4NTX - chains B and C of the 3 polymer chains in the assembly; structure by X-ray diffraction, 2.27 A resolution.

[Chain B]
Molecule: Neurotoxin MitTx-alpha
Organism: Micrurus tener tener
UniProt: G9I929 (IVBMA_MICTN); residues 1-60 here correspond to UniProt positions 25-84 (UniProt number = residue number + 24)
Sequence (60 residues; row label = number of the first residue in the row):
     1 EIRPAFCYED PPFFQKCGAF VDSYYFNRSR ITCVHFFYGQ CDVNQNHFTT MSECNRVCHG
Modified / non-standard residues: Glu1 (pyroglutamic acid; PCA)
Cystine bridges: Cys7-Cys58, Cys17-Cys41, Cys33-Cys54

[Chain C]
Molecule: Basic phospholipase A2 homolog Tx-beta
Organism: Micrurus tener tener
UniProt: G9I930 (PA2HB_MICTN); residues 1-119 here correspond to UniProt positions 31-149 (UniProt number = residue number + 30)
Sequence (119 residues; row label = number of the first residue in the row):
     1 NLNQFRLMIK CTNDRVWADF VDYGCYCVAR DSNTPVDDLD RCCQAQKQCY DEAVKVHGCK
    61 PLVMFYSFEC RYLASDLDCS GNNTKCRNFV CNCDRTATLC ILTATYNRNN HKIDPSRCQ
Disordered / not traced: 119
Cystine bridges: Cys11-Cys70, Cys25-Cys118, Cys27-Cys43, Cys42-Cys100, Cys49-Cys93, Cys59-Cys86, Cys79-Cys91
Bound ions: Na+ near Phe68 (its only coordinating residue here)
Small-molecule neighbours: amiloride (AMR; 3,5-diamino-N-(aminoiminomethyl)-6-chloropyrazinecarboxamide): Asn83, Thr84, Arg87

[Chain B / chain C interface]
Contacting residue pairs (22):
  Glu1(B) with Tyr72(C), hydrogen bond (backbone-backbone); Leu73(C); Ala74(C)
  Ile2(B) with Cys11(C); Thr12(C); Asn13(C); Asp14(C)
  Arg3(B) with Lys10(C), hydrogen bond (side chain-backbone); Cys11(C), hydrogen bond (side chain-backbone); Cys70(C); Tyr72(C)
  Pro4(B) with Tyr72(C)
  Ala5(B) with Tyr72(C), hydrophobic
  Tyr8(B) with Cys70(C); Arg71(C), hydrogen bond (side chain-backbone); Tyr72(C), hydrophobic
  Arg28(B) with Cys70(C)
  Ile31(B) with Leu7(C); Lys10(C), hydrogen bond (backbone-side chain); Cys11(C), hydrophobic
  His59(B) with Lys10(C), hydrogen bond
  Gly60(B) with Asp14(C)
Interface residues without a listed pair, chain B (12 interface residues in all): Arg30, Thr32
Interface residues without a listed pair, chain C (12 interface residues in all): Phe68

[Summary]
Chain B and chain C each contribute 12 residues to their interface, with 6 hydrogen bonds. Polar contacts
include Arg3(B)-Lys10(C), Arg3(B)-Cys11(C) and Tyr8(B)-Arg71(C). Ligands of chain C: amiloride.
Chain B is Neurotoxin MitTx-alpha and chain C is Basic phospholipase A2 homolog Tx-beta, both from Micrurus
tener tener; the structure, Structure of acid-sensing ion channel in complex with snake toxin and amiloride,
was determined by X-ray diffraction, deposited together with 4NTW and 4NTY.
